Entry 6VNW (electron microscopy, 3.44 A resolution); this record covers chains F and D of the 8 polymer chains in the assembly.

[Chain F]
Name: Tetratricopeptide repeat domain 8
From: Bos taurus
Reference sequence: F1N4X0 (F1N4X0_BOVIN); residues 1-501 here = UniProt positions 1-501
Sequence (501 residues; numbered 1 to 501; the number before each row is that of its first residue):
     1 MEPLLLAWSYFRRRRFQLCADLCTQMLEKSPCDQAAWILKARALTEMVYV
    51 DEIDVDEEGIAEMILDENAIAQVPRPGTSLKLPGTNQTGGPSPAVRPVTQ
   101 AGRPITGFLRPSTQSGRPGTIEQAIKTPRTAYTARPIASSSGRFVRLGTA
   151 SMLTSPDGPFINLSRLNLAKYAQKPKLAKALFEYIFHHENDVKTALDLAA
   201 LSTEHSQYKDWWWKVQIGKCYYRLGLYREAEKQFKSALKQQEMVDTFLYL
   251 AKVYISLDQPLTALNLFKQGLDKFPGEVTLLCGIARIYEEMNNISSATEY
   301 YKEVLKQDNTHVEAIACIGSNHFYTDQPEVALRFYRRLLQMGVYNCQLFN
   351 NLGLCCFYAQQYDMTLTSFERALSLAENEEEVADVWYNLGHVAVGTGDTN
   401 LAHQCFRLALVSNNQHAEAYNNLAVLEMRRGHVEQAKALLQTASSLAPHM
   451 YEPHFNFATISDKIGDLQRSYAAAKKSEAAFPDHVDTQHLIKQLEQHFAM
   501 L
Unresolved in the structure: 82-89, 142-157, 500-501

[Chain D]
Name: BBS1 domain-containing protein
From: Bos taurus
Reference sequence: E1BN34 (E1BN34_BOVIN); residues 2-593 here correspond to UniProt positions 76-667 (UniProt number = residue number + 74)
Sequence (592 residues; numbered 2 to 593; the number before each row is that of its first residue):
     2 MAATSSSDSDGGKGESEANSKWLDSLSDSMANIHTFSACLALADFHGDGE
    52 YKLAMGDLGPDGRQPRLKVLKGHTLVSQKPLPDLPAAAVTFLMASHEPRT
   102 PALAIASGPCVYVYKNLKPYFKFSLPSLPTNPLEQDLWNQAKEDQIDPLT
   152 LKEMLEGIREKAEVPLSVQSLRFLPLELSEMEAFVNQHKSKSIRRQTVIT
   202 TMTTLKKNLADEDAVSCLVLGTENKELLVLDPEAFTILAKMSLPSVPAFL
   252 EASGQFDVEFRLAAACRNGSIYILRRDSKRPKYCIELGAQPVGLVGVHKV
   302 LVVGSNQDSLHGFTYKGKRLWTVQMPAAILAMNLLEQHSRGLQAVMAALA
   352 NEEVRIYHDKVLLNVIRTPEAVTSLCFGRYGREDNTLIMTTLGGGLIIKI
   402 LKRTAVFAEGGGEAGPPPSQAIKLNVPRKTRLYVDQTLREREAGTAMHRT
   452 FQADLYLLRLRAARAYVQALESSLSPVSLTAREPLKLHAVVQGLGPTFKL
   502 TLHLQNTSTARPILGLVVCFLYNEVLYALPRAFFKVPLLVPGLNYPLETF
   552 VKSLSDKGISDIIKVLVLREGQSTPLLSAHINMPMSEGLAAD
Unresolved in the structure: 2-38, 403-423, 480-482, 591-593

[Interface between chain F and chain D]
Pairs across the interface (61):
  Ile125(F) - Gln493(D)
  Arg129(F) - Gly494(D)
  Arg129(F) - Leu495(D)
  Arg129(F) - Pro585(D)
  Ala138(F) - Glu588(D)
  Ser139(F) - Glu588(D)  hydrogen bond
  Ser140(F) - Glu588(D)
  Asp326(F) - Pro428(D)
  Gln327(F) - Arg429(D)  hydrogen bond (side chain-backbone)
  Glu329(F) - Lys430(D)  salt bridge
  Glu329(F) - Gln437(D)
  Arg333(F) - Leu433(D)
  Ala359(F) - Gln437(D)  hydrogen bond (backbone-side chain)
  Gln360(F) - Gln437(D)
  Gln360(F) - Glu441(D)
  Gln361(F) - Gln437(D)  hydrogen bond
  Gln361(F) - Arg440(D)
  Tyr362(F) - Phe452(D)
  Asp363(F) - Arg440(D)  salt bridge
  Asp363(F) - Met448(D)
  Asp363(F) - Thr451(D)
  Asp363(F) - Asp455(D)
  Leu366(F) - Phe452(D)  hydrophobic
  Leu366(F) - Asp455(D)
  Leu366(F) - Leu456(D)
  Leu366(F) - Leu459(D)  hydrophobic
  Thr367(F) - Asp455(D)
  Glu370(F) - Arg462(D)  salt bridge
  Trp386(F) - Ala463(D)  hydrophobic
  Leu389(F) - Leu459(D)  hydrophobic
  Thr396(F) - Leu456(D)
  Leu401(F) - Leu459(D)  hydrophobic
  Leu401(F) - Arg460(D)
  Leu401(F) - Ala463(D)  hydrophobic
  Gln404(F) - Ala463(D)
  Gln404(F) - Ala464(D)  hydrogen bond (side chain-backbone)
  Gln404(F) - Tyr467(D)
  Arg407(F) - Tyr467(D)  hydrogen bond
  Leu408(F) - Ala463(D)
  Leu408(F) - Ala466(D)  hydrophobic
  Leu408(F) - Tyr467(D)
  Leu410(F) - Pro477(D)
  Leu410(F) - Val478(D)  hydrophobic
  Val411(F) - Ala470(D)  hydrophobic
  Val411(F) - Leu475(D)
  Val411(F) - Ser476(D)
  Asn414(F) - Pro477(D)
  Asn414(F) - Ala580(D)
  Asn414(F) - His581(D)  hydrogen bond (side chain-backbone)
  Gln415(F) - Ala490(D)
  Tyr420(F) - His489(D)
  Glu434(F) - Thr510(D)
  Gln435(F) - Thr508(D)  hydrogen bond
  Ala438(F) - Lys487(D)
  Ala438(F) - Gln506(D)
  Ala438(F) - Thr508(D)
  Leu439(F) - Val478(D)  hydrophobic
  Gln441(F) - Gln506(D)  hydrogen bond
  Thr442(F) - Lys487(D)  hydrogen bond
  Thr442(F) - His489(D)
  Leu446(F) - His489(D)
Also at the interface, not in a pair above, chain F (43 interface residues in all): Lys126, Pro136, Val330, Phe357, Thr365, Glu380, Asp398
Also at the interface, not in a pair above, chain D (44 interface residues in all): Thr431, Tyr434, Ser479, Pro485, Ser509, Asn583, Met586

[Overview]
43 residues of chain F and 44 residues of chain D are in contact; the contacts include 10 hydrogen bonds and 3
salt bridges. Among the polar pairs are Glu329(F)-Lys430(D), Asp363(F)-Arg440(D) and Glu370(F)-Arg462(D).
Here chain F is Tetratricopeptide repeat domain 8 and chain D is BBS1 domain-containing protein, both from Bos
taurus. Entry 6VNW (Cryo-EM structure of apo-BBSome) was determined by electron microscopy (same publication
as 6VOA).
